Entry 6DVD (X-ray diffraction, 3.90 A resolution); this record covers chains D and F of the 8 polymer chains in the assembly.

[Chain D]
Name: DNA-directed RNA polymerase subunit beta'
Source organism: Mycobacterium tuberculosis (strain ATCC 25618 / H37Rv)
Notes: EC 2.7.7.6
Reference sequence: P9WGY7 (RPOC_MYCTU); residue numbers follow UniProt; this construct covers 1-1316
Amino-acid sequence (1316 residues; numbered 1 to 1316; the number before each row is that of its first residue):
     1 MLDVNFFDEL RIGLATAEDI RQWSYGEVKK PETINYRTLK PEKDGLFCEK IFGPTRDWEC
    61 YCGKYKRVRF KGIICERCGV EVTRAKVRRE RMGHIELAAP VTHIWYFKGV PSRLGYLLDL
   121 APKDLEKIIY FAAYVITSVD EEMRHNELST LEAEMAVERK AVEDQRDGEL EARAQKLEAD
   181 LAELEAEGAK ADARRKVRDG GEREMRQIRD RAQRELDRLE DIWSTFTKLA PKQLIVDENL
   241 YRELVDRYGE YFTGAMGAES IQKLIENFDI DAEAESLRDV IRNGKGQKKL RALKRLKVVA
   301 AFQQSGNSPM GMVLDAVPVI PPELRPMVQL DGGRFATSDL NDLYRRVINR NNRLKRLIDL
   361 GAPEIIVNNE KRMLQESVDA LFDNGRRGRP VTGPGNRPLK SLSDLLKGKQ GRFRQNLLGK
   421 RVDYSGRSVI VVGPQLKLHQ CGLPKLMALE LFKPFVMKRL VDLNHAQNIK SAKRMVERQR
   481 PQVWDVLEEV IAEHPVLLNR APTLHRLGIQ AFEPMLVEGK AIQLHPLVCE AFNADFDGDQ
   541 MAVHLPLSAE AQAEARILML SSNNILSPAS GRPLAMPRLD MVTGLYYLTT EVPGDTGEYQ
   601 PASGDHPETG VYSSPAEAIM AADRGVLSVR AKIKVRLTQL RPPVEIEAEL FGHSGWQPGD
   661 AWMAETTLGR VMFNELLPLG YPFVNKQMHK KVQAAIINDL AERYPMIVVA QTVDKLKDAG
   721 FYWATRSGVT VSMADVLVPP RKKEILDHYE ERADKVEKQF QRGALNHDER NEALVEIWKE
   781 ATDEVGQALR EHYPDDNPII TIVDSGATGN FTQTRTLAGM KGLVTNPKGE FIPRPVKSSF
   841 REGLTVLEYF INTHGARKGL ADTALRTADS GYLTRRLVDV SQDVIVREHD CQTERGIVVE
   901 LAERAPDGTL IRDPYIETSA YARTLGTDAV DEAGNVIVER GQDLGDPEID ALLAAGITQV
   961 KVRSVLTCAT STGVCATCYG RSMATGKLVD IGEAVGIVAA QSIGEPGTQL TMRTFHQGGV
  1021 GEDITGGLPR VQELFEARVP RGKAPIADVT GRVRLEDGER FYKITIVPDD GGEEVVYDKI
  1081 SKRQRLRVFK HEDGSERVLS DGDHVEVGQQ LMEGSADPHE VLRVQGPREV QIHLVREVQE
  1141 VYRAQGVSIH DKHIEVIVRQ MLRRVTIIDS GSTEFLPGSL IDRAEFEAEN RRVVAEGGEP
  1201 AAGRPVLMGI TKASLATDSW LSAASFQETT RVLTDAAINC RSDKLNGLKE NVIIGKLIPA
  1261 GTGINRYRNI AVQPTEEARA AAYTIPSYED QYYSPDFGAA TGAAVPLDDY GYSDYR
Unresolved in the structure: 1-2, 1012-1025, 1282-1316
Ion coordination: Zn2+ site 1: Cys60, Cys62, Cys75, Cys78; Zn2+ site 2: Cys891, Cys968, Cys975, Cys978

[Chain F]
Name: ECF RNA polymerase sigma factor SigL
Source organism: Mycobacterium tuberculosis (strain ATCC 25618 / H37Rv)
Reference sequence: P9WGH5 (SIGL_MYCTU); numbering as in UniProt (aligned over 1-177)
Amino-acid sequence (177 residues; row label = number of the first residue in the row):
     1 MARVSGAAAA EAALMRALYD EHAAVLWRYA LRLTGDAAQA EDVVQETLLR AWQHPEVIGD
    61 TARPARAWLF TVARNMIIDE RRSARFRNVV GSTDQSGTPE QSTPDEVNAA LDRLLIADAL
   121 AQLSAEHRAV IQRSYYRGWS TAQIATDLGI AEGTVKSRLH YAVRALRLTL QELGVTR
Unresolved in the structure: 1-3
What the authors report for this chain:
  - specificity-determining residues: His54, Asp60

[Chain D / chain F interface]
Residue-residue contacts (71):
  Tyr36(D) with Arg87(F), hydrogen bond (backbone-side chain); Asn88(F)
  Arg67(D) with Gly138(F)
  Arg69(D) with Arg137(F); Gly138(F), hydrogen bond (side chain-backbone); Trp139(F); Ser140(F); Gln143(F)
  Arg242(D) with Arg16(F)
  Pro326(D) with Thr93(F); Gln101(F)
  Val328(D) with Gln101(F)
  Arg334(D) with Arg87(F); Val90(F)
  Phe335(D) with Arg87(F), hydrogen bond (backbone-backbone); Asn88(F); Val90(F); Gly91(F)
  Ala336(D) with Gly91(F)
  Thr337(D) with Asn88(F); Gly91(F), hydrogen bond (backbone-backbone); Ser92(F); Thr93(F), hydrogen bond (backbone-backbone)
  Ser338(D) with Thr93(F); Asp94(F)
  Asp339(D) with Ser92(F), hydrogen bond; Asp94(F), hydrogen bond (backbone-side chain)
  Arg346(D) with Asp36(F), salt bridge; Ala38(F)
  Arg350(D) with Ala38(F), hydrogen bond (side chain-backbone); Glu41(F), salt bridge; Asp42(F), salt bridge
  Arg353(D) with Asp42(F), salt bridge; Gln45(F); Glu46(F), salt bridge
  Arg356(D) with Glu46(F), salt bridge
  Leu357(D) with Leu49(F), hydrophobic
  Leu360(D) with Trp52(F); Gln53(F)
  Gly361(D) with Trp52(F)
  Ala362(D) with Trp52(F), hydrophobic
  Pro363(D) with Met15(F), hydrophobic; Trp52(F)
  Ile365(D) with Met15(F), hydrophobic; Tyr19(F), hydrophobic
  Ile366(D) with Met15(F), hydrophobic; Tyr19(F); Gln45(F), hydrogen bond (backbone-side chain)
  Asn369(D) with Gln45(F), hydrogen bond
  Glu370(D) with Gln45(F), hydrogen bond
  Met373(D) with Glu41(F); Gln45(F)
  Glu376(D) with Glu41(F)
  Thr392(D) with Asp36(F)
  Arg397(D) with Ser92(F), hydrogen bond; Gln95(F)
  Lys400(D) with Asp94(F)
  Gln467(D) with Leu173(F); Gly174(F)
  Asn468(D) with Leu115(F); Leu173(F), hydrogen bond (backbone-backbone); Gly174(F); Val175(F)
  Ile469(D) with Leu111(F), hydrophobic; Leu115(F), hydrophobic
  Lys470(D) with Asp112(F), salt bridge; Leu115(F)
  Lys473(D) with Val107(F); Asn108(F), hydrogen bond; Leu111(F)
  Arg474(D) with Thr176(F)
Interface residues without a listed pair, chain D (44 interface residues in all): Val68, Glu238, Met327, Leu330, Asp342, Arg372, Val391, Pro394
Interface residues without a listed pair, chain F (41 interface residues in all): Gly35, Leu48, Ala84, Phe86, Val89, Thr98

[Overview]
44 residues of chain D face 41 of chain F across their interface; the contacts include 14 hydrogen bonds and 7
salt bridges. Polar pairs include Arg346(D)-Asp36(F), Arg350(D)-Glu41(F) and Arg350(D)-Asp42(F). Cys60(D),
Cys62(D), Cys75(D) and Cys78(D) form the Zn2+ site 1. From the paper: specificity determinants His54(F) and
Asp60(F).
Chain D is DNA-directed RNA polymerase subunit beta' and chain F is ECF RNA polymerase sigma factor SigL, both
from Mycobacterium tuberculosis (strain ATCC 25618 / H37Rv); the structure, Crystal structure of Mycobacterium
tuberculosis transcription initiation complex(ECF sigma factor L) with 6 nt spacer and ..., was determined by
X-ray diffraction together with 6DV9, 6DVB, 6DVC and 6DVE from the same study.
